PDB entry 3KVV | X-ray diffraction, 1.80 A resolution | chains A and B of the 6 polymer chains in the assembly

# Chain A (and B)
Name: Uridine phosphorylase
From: Escherichia coli
Notes: EC 2.4.2.3; chain B of this document is another copy of the same molecule, construct and numbering; everything in this record applies to it too
UniProtKB: P12758 (UDP_ECOLI); residues 1-253 here = UniProt positions 1-253
Amino-acid sequence (253 residues; numbered 1 to 253; the number before each row is that of its first residue):
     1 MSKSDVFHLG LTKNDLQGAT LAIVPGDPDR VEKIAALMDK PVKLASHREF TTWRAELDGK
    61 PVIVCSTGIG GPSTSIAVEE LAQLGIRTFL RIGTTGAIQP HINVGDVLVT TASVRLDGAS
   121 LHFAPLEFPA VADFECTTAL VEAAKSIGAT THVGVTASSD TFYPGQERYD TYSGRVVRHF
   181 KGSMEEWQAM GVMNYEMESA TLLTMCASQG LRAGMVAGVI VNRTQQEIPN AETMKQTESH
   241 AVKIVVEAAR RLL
Disordered / not traced: 1-3, 226-232 (chain B: 1-2, 226-233)
UniProt features mapped onto this chain:
  - mutagenesis: Asp5 (D5A/E/N: No change in activity)
Small-molecule neighbours:
  - 1,4-anhydro-D-erythro-pent-1-enitol (R2B), molecule 1: Phe7, His8, Arg48
  - 1,4-anhydro-D-erythro-pent-1-enitol (R2B), molecule 2: Ile69, Arg91, Thr94, Phe162, Glu196, Met197, Glu198
  - 5-fluorouracil (URF): Thr94, Thr95, Gly96, Phe162, Gln166, Arg168, Tyr195, Glu196, Met197, Ile220, Val221
What the authors report for this chain:
  - binding site for sulfate ion: Gly26, Arg30, Arg48, Arg91, Thr94
  - binding site for 1,4-anhydro-D-erythro-pent-1-enitol: His8, Glu198
  - binding site for 5-fluorouracil: Phe162, Gln166, Arg168, Ile220, Val221, Arg223
  - catalytic residues: Arg168 (proposed by the authors, not directly observed)

# How chain A and chain B interact
Contacting residue pairs - 90 pairs, chain A then chain B:
  Phe7(A) - Phe162(B)  hydrophobic
  His8(A) - Phe162(B)
  Gly26(A) - Arg48(B)
  Asp27(A) - Arg48(B)
  Arg48(A) - Gly26(B)
  Arg48(A) - Asp27(B)
  Arg48(A) - Pro28(B)
  Arg48(A) - Ile69(B)
  Glu49(A) - Glu49(B)
  Glu49(A) - Gly68(B)
  Glu49(A) - Ile69(B)  hydrogen bond (side chain-backbone)
  Gly68(A) - Glu49(B)
  Ile69(A) - Arg48(B)
  Ile69(A) - Glu49(B)  hydrogen bond (backbone-side chain)
  Ile69(A) - Ser73(B)
  Ile69(A) - Ile76(B)  hydrophobic
  Gly70(A) - Pro72(B)
  Pro72(A) - Gly70(B)
  Pro72(A) - Pro72(B)
  Pro72(A) - Asp160(B)
  Pro72(A) - Met197(B)  hydrophobic
  Ser73(A) - Ile69(B)
  Ser75(A) - Asp160(B)
  Ser75(A) - Thr161(B)
  Ile76(A) - Ile69(B)  hydrophobic
  Ile76(A) - Phe162(B)  hydrophobic
  Glu79(A) - Tyr163(B)
  Glu79(A) - Thr171(B)
  Glu79(A) - Tyr172(B)  hydrogen bond (side chain-backbone)
  Glu80(A) - Tyr163(B)  hydrogen bond
  Ala82(A) - Tyr172(B)  hydrophobic
  Gln83(A) - Asp170(B)
  Gln83(A) - Thr171(B)
  Arg87(A) - Tyr172(B)
  Leu116(A) - His122(B)  hydrogen bond (backbone-side chain)
  Gly118(A) - Gly118(B)
  Gly118(A) - Asp160(B)  hydrogen bond (backbone-side chain)
  Ala119(A) - Asp160(B)  hydrogen bond (backbone-side chain)
  Leu121(A) - Val177(B)
  His122(A) - Leu116(B)  hydrogen bond (side chain-backbone)
  His122(A) - Ser159(B)
  His122(A) - Asp160(B)
  His122(A) - Thr161(B)  hydrogen bond
  His122(A) - Pro164(B)
  His122(A) - Gly165(B)
  His122(A) - Val177(B)
  His122(A) - Phe180(B)
  Phe123(A) - Thr161(B)
  Phe123(A) - Pro164(B)  hydrophobic
  Phe123(A) - Val177(B)
  Ala124(A) - Val177(B)  hydrophobic
  Ser159(A) - His122(B)
  Asp160(A) - Pro72(B)
  Asp160(A) - Ser75(B)
  Asp160(A) - Gly118(B)  hydrogen bond (side chain-backbone)
  Asp160(A) - Ala119(B)  hydrogen bond (side chain-backbone)
  Asp160(A) - His122(B)
  Asp160(A) - Asp160(B)
  Thr161(A) - Ser75(B)
  Thr161(A) - Ala119(B)
  Thr161(A) - His122(B)
  Phe162(A) - Phe7(B)  hydrophobic
  Phe162(A) - His8(B)
  Phe162(A) - Ile76(B)  hydrophobic
  Tyr163(A) - Glu79(B)
  Tyr163(A) - Glu80(B)  hydrogen bond
  Pro164(A) - His122(B)
  Pro164(A) - Phe123(B)  hydrophobic
  Gly165(A) - His122(B)
  Asp170(A) - Gln83(B)
  Thr171(A) - Glu79(B)
  Thr171(A) - Gln83(B)
  Tyr172(A) - Glu79(B)  hydrogen bond (backbone-side chain)
  Tyr172(A) - Ala82(B)
  Tyr172(A) - Arg87(B)  hydrogen bond
  Tyr172(A) - Gln209(B)
  Tyr172(A) - Leu211(B)  hydrophobic
  Ser173(A) - Gln209(B)  hydrogen bond
  Arg175(A) - Ser208(B)  hydrogen bond (side chain-backbone)
  Arg175(A) - Gln209(B)
  Val177(A) - Leu121(B)
  Val177(A) - His122(B)
  Val177(A) - Phe123(B)
  Phe180(A) - His122(B)
  Met197(A) - Pro72(B)  hydrophobic
  Ser208(A) - Arg175(B)  hydrogen bond (backbone-side chain)
  Gln209(A) - Tyr172(B)
  Gln209(A) - Ser173(B)  hydrogen bond
  Gln209(A) - Arg175(B)
  Leu211(A) - Tyr172(B)  hydrophobic
Also at the interface, not in a pair above, chain A (51 interface residues in all): Pro28, Arg30, Phe50, Gly71, Thr94, Asp117, Pro125, Ile220
Also at the interface, not in a pair above, chain B (52 interface residues in all): Asp29, Arg30, Phe50, Gly71, Thr94, Asp117, Ala124, Pro125, Ile220

# Overview
51 residues of chain A face 52 of chain B across their interface; the contacts include 18 hydrogen bonds.
Polar contacts include Glu49(A)-Ile69(B), Glu79(A)-Tyr172(B) and Glu80(A)-Tyr163(B). Bound to chain A:
5-fluorouracil and 1,4-anhydro-D-erythro-pent-1-enitol. The paper reports the catalytic residue Arg168(A); a
binding site for 5-fluorouracil at Phe162(A), Gln166(A) and Arg168(A) among others.
Both chains are Uridine phosphorylase (Escherichia coli). Entry 3KVV (Trapping of an oxocarbenium ion
intermediate in UP crystals) was determined by X-ray diffraction, deposited together with 3KU4, 3KUK, 3KVR and
3KVY.
